Entry 9FIA (electron microscopy, 3.29 A resolution); this record covers chains B5 and bU of the 69 polymer chains in the assembly.

== Chain B5 ==
Molecule: Ribosomal protein S11, putative
From: Toxoplasma gondii
Reference sequence: S8F665 (S8F665_TOXGM); residues -240 to 152 here correspond to UniProt positions 1-393 (UniProt number = residue number + 241)
Sequence (393 residues; each row starts with the number of its first residue; numbers below 1 keep their minus sign (Met-240 is residue -240)):
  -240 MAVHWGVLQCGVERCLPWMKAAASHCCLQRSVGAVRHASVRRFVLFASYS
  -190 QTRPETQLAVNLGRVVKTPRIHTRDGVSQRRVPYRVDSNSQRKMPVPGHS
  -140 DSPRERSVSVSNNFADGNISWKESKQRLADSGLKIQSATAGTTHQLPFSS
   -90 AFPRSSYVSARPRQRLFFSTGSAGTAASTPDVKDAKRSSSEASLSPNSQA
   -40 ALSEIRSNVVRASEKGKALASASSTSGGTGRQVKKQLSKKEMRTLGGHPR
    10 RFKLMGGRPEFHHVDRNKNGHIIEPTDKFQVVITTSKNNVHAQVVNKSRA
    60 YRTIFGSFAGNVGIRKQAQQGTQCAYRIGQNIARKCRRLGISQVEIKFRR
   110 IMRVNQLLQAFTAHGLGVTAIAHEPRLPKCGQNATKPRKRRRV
Disordered / not traced: -240 to 0, 141-152

== Chain bU ==
Molecule: ulr19
From: Toxoplasma gondii
Sequence (25 nucleotides; row label = number of the first residue in the row):
     1 UUUUUUUUUUUUUUUUUUUUUUUUU

== How chain B5 and chain bU interact ==
Pairs across the interface (34; chain B5 residue first):
  Gly5(B5) - U23(bU)  hydrogen bond to the sugar
  Arg10(B5) - U21(bU)  hydrogen bond to the phosphate
  Arg10(B5) - U22(bU)  hydrogen bond to the phosphate
  Arg17(B5) - U22(bU)  base contact
  Glu19(B5) - U23(bU)  phosphate contact
  His22(B5) - U21(bU)  hydrogen bond to the base
  Val23(B5) - U20(bU)  phosphate contact
  Asp24(B5) - U20(bU)  hydrogen bond to the phosphate
  Asn26(B5) - U16(bU)  phosphate contact
  Lys27(B5) - U16(bU)  hydrogen bond to the phosphate
  Asn28(B5) - U15(bU)  phosphate contact
  Lys37(B5) - U6(bU)  salt bridge to the phosphate
  Lys56(B5) - U4(bU)  hydrogen bond to the sugar
  Lys56(B5) - U5(bU)  sugar contact
  Tyr60(B5) - U4(bU)  sugar contact
  Arg61(B5) - U17(bU)  salt bridge to the phosphate
  Arg61(B5) - U18(bU)  phosphate contact
  Arg61(B5) - U19(bU)  salt bridge to the phosphate
  Thr62(B5) - U19(bU)  hydrogen bond to the sugar
  Thr62(B5) - U20(bU)  sugar contact
  Ile63(B5) - U20(bU)  sugar contact
  Phe64(B5) - U20(bU)  phosphate contact
  Asn70(B5) - U22(bU)  hydrogen bond to the phosphate
  Asn70(B5) - U23(bU)  hydrogen bond to the phosphate
  Arg86(B5) - U23(bU)  sugar contact
  Asn90(B5) - U23(bU)  hydrogen bond to the phosphate
  Asn90(B5) - U24(bU)  phosphate contact
  Arg93(B5) - U24(bU)  phosphate contact
  Arg93(B5) - U25(bU)  salt bridge to the phosphate
  Lys94(B5) - U22(bU)  phosphate contact
  Lys94(B5) - U23(bU)  salt bridge to the phosphate
  Arg97(B5) - U23(bU)  salt bridge to the phosphate
  Arg97(B5) - U24(bU)  salt bridge to the phosphate
  Arg97(B5) - U25(bU)  sugar contact
Interface residues without a listed pair, chain B5 (29 interface residues in all): Pro18, His21, Glu33, Gln52, Ala59, Gly65
Interface residues without a listed pair, chain bU (15 interface residues in all): U14

== Overview ==
29 residues of chain B5 and 15 residues of chain bU are in contact, with 11 hydrogen bonds and 7 salt bridges.
Polar contacts include His22(B5)-U21(bU), Gly5(B5)-U23(bU) and Lys56(B5)-U4(bU).
Chain B5 is Ribosomal protein S11, putative and chain bU is ulr19, both from Toxoplasma gondii; the structure,
SSU(body) structure derived from the SSU sample of the mitoribosome from T. gondii, was determined by electron
microscopy together with 9FI8 from the same study.
